PDB entry 8HRY | electron microscopy, 3.11 A resolution | chains A and B of the 4 polymer chains in the assembly

== Chain A ==
Protein: Sodium/bile acid cotransporter
Source organism: Homo sapiens
Reference sequence: Q14973 (NTCP_HUMAN); residue numbers follow UniProt; this construct covers 1-319
Chain sequence (343 residues; each row starts with the number of its first residue):
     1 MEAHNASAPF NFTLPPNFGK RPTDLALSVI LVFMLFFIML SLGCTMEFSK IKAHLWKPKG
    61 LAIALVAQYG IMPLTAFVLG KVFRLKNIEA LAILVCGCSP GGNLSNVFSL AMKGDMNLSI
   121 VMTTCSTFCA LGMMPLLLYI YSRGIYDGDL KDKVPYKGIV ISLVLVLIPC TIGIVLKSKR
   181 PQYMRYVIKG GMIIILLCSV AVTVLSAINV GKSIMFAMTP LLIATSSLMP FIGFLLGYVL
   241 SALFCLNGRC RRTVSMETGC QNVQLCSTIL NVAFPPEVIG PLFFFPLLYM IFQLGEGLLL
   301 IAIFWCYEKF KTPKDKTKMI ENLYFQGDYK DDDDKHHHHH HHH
Disordered / not traced: 1-10, 313-343
Construct notes: expression tag (320-343)
Swiss-Prot annotation at these positions:
  - glycosylation (N-linked (GlcNAc...) asparagine): Asn5, Asn11
  - natural variant: Arg21 (R21C: Decreased function in taurocholate transport), Met39 (M39T: Decreased function in taurocholate transport), Ser41 (S41L: Decreased function in taurocholate transport), Ala64 (A64T: Decreased function in taurocholate transport), Pro73 (P73T: Severely decreased function in taurocholate transport), Ile88 (I88T: In FHCA2), Leu138 (L138P: Loss of function in taurocholate transport), Ile159 (I159M: Decreased function in taurocholate transport), Arg180 (R180Q: Decreased function in taurocholate transport), Gly190 (G190E: Decreased function in taurocholate transport), Ser199 (S199R: In FHCA2), Ile223 (I223T: Decreased transport of taurocholate and cholate), 10 further natural variant entries in UniProt
  - mutagenesis: Lys20 (K20W: Disrupts interaction with HBV myristoylated pre-S1 peptide), Leu27 (L27W: Disrupts interaction with HBV myristoylated pre-S1 peptide. Abolishes pre-S1-mediated attactment to HBV and the transport of bile acid; when associated with W-31 ...), Leu31 (L31W: Abolishes pre-S1-mediated attactment to HBV and the transport of bile acid; when associated with W-27. Abolishes pre-S1-mediated attactment to HBV and the transport of bile acid ...), Leu35 (L35W: Abolishes pre-S1-mediated attactment to HBV and the transport of bile acid; when associated with W-31. Abolishes pre-S1-mediated attactment to HBV and the transport of bile acid ...), Val202 (V202W: Disrupts interaction with HBV myristoylated pre-S1 peptide), Gln261 (Q261A: Abolishes interaction with HBV myristoylated pre-S1 peptide), Val263 (V263W: Disrupts interaction with HBV myristoylated pre-S1 peptide), Gln264 (Q264A/W: Disrupts interaction with HBV myristoylated pre-S1 peptide, reduces bile acid transport and reduces HBV infection), Thr268 (T268W: Disrupts interaction with HBV myristoylated pre-S1 peptide, reduces bile acid transport and reduces HBV infection), Val272 (V272W: Disrupts interaction with HBV myristoylated pre-S1 peptide, reduces bile acid transport and reduces HBV infection)

== Chain B ==
Protein: Large S protein (Fragment)
Source organism: Hepatitis B virus
Reference sequence: W5UNL7 (W5UNL7_HBV); residues 2-48 here = UniProt positions 2-48
Chain sequence (55 residues; row label = number of the first residue in the row):
     2 GTNLSVPNPL GFFPDHQLDP AFKANSENPD WDLNPHKDNW PDANKVGDYK DDDDK
Disordered / not traced: 49-56
Construct notes: expression tag (49-56)

== Chain A / chain B interface ==
Contacting residue pairs - 90 pairs, chain A then chain B:
  Phe18(A) - Phe14(B)  hydrophobic
  Gly19(A) - Asn26(B)  hydrogen bond (backbone-side chain)
  Lys20(A) - Asn26(B)
  Lys20(A) - Ser27(B)
  Lys20(A) - Glu28(B)
  Asp24(A) - Asn26(B)
  Leu25(A) - Phe23(B)  hydrophobic
  Leu25(A) - Asn26(B)
  Leu27(A) - His17(B)
  Ser28(A) - Asp16(B)
  Ser28(A) - His17(B)
  Ser28(A) - Phe23(B)
  Ser28(A) - Asn26(B)  hydrogen bond
  Val29(A) - Phe23(B)  hydrophobic
  Leu31(A) - Asn9(B)
  Leu31(A) - Leu11(B)
  Val32(A) - Gln18(B)
  Met34(A) - Leu11(B)  hydrophobic
  Leu35(A) - Asn9(B)
  Leu35(A) - Leu11(B)  hydrophobic
  Arg84(A) - Val47(B)
  Leu85(A) - Val47(B)
  Lys86(A) - Asn45(B)
  Lys86(A) - Lys46(B)
  Asn87(A) - Trp41(B)
  Asn87(A) - Asp43(B)
  Asn87(A) - Ala44(B)
  Asn87(A) - Lys46(B)  hydrogen bond (backbone-backbone)
  Asn87(A) - Gly48(B)  hydrogen bond (side chain-backbone)
  Ile88(A) - Trp41(B)  hydrophobic
  Ile88(A) - Ala44(B)
  Asn103(A) - Pro10(B)
  Leu104(A) - Leu11(B)  hydrophobic
  Tyr146(A) - Asp39(B)
  Tyr146(A) - Trp41(B)
  Asp152(A) - Gly2(B)
  Asp152(A) - Thr3(B)  hydrogen bond (backbone-backbone)
  Lys153(A) - Asn4(B)  hydrogen bond (backbone-side chain)
  Lys153(A) - Asn35(B)
  Pro155(A) - Asn4(B)
  Pro155(A) - Ser6(B)
  Gly158(A) - Ser6(B)
  Gly158(A) - Val7(B)
  Gly158(A) - Pro8(B)
  Ile159(A) - Pro8(B)
  Ile161(A) - Val7(B)  hydrophobic
  Ser162(A) - Val7(B)
  Ser162(A) - Pro8(B)
  Leu165(A) - Leu19(B)
  Val166(A) - Pro10(B)  hydrophobic
  Ser206(A) - Phe13(B)
  Val210(A) - Phe14(B)  hydrophobic
  Asn262(A) - Asn9(B)
  Asn262(A) - Pro10(B)
  Val263(A) - Gly12(B)
  Gln264(A) - Pro8(B)
  Gln264(A) - Asn9(B)
  Gln264(A) - Gly12(B)
  Gln264(A) - Phe14(B)  hydrogen bond (side chain-backbone)
  Gln264(A) - Pro15(B)
  Gln264(A) - His17(B)  hydrogen bond (side chain-backbone)
  Leu265(A) - Pro8(B)  hydrophobic
  Ser267(A) - Phe13(B)
  Ser267(A) - Phe14(B)
  Ser267(A) - Pro15(B)
  Thr268(A) - Asn4(B)
  Thr268(A) - Ser6(B)
  Thr268(A) - Trp32(B)
  Ile269(A) - Asn4(B)
  Asn271(A) - Trp32(B)
  Asn271(A) - Lys38(B)
  Val272(A) - Thr3(B)
  Val272(A) - Asn4(B)
  Val272(A) - Trp32(B)  hydrophobic
  Val272(A) - Asp33(B)
  Val272(A) - Asn35(B)  hydrogen bond (backbone-side chain)
  Val272(A) - Lys38(B)  hydrogen bond (backbone-side chain)
  Ala273(A) - Lys38(B)
  Ala273(A) - Asp39(B)  hydrogen bond (backbone-backbone)
  Phe274(A) - Asp39(B)
  Phe274(A) - Trp41(B)  hydrophobic
  Pro275(A) - Lys38(B)
  Pro275(A) - Asp39(B)
  Val278(A) - Asn40(B)
  Val278(A) - Ala44(B)  hydrophobic
  Phe283(A) - Pro15(B)
  Phe284(A) - Phe14(B)  hydrophobic
  Pro286(A) - Phe13(B)
  Leu287(A) - Phe13(B)  hydrophobic
  Met290(A) - Gly12(B)
Interface residues without a listed pair, chain A (56 interface residues in all): Arg21, Ile38, Leu91, Ile145, Val154, Tyr156, Lys157
Interface residues without a listed pair, chain B (35 interface residues in all): Leu5

== Summary ==
56 residues of chain A and 35 residues of chain B are in contact, with 11 hydrogen bonds. Polar contacts
include Gly19(A)-Asn26(B), Ser28(A)-Asn26(B) and Asn87(A)-Gly48(B). From UniProt: 10 mutagenesis sites on
chain A.
Here chain A is Sodium/bile acid cotransporter (Homo sapiens) and chain B is Large S protein (Fragment)
(Hepatitis B virus). Entry 8HRY (Cryo-EM structure of human NTCP-myr-preS1-YN9016Fab complex) was determined
by electron microscopy (same publication as 8HRX).
